Entry 7MW2 (electron microscopy, 2.97 A resolution); this record covers chains C and B of the 9 polymer chains in the assembly.

== Chain C (and B) ==
Molecule: Spike glycoprotein
Source organism: Severe acute respiratory syndrome coronavirus 2
Notes: chain B of this document is another copy of the same molecule, construct and numbering; everything in this record applies to it too
UniProtKB: P0DTC2 (SPIKE_SARS2); numbering as in UniProt (aligned over 1-1208)
Sequence (1288 residues; row label = number of the first residue in the row):
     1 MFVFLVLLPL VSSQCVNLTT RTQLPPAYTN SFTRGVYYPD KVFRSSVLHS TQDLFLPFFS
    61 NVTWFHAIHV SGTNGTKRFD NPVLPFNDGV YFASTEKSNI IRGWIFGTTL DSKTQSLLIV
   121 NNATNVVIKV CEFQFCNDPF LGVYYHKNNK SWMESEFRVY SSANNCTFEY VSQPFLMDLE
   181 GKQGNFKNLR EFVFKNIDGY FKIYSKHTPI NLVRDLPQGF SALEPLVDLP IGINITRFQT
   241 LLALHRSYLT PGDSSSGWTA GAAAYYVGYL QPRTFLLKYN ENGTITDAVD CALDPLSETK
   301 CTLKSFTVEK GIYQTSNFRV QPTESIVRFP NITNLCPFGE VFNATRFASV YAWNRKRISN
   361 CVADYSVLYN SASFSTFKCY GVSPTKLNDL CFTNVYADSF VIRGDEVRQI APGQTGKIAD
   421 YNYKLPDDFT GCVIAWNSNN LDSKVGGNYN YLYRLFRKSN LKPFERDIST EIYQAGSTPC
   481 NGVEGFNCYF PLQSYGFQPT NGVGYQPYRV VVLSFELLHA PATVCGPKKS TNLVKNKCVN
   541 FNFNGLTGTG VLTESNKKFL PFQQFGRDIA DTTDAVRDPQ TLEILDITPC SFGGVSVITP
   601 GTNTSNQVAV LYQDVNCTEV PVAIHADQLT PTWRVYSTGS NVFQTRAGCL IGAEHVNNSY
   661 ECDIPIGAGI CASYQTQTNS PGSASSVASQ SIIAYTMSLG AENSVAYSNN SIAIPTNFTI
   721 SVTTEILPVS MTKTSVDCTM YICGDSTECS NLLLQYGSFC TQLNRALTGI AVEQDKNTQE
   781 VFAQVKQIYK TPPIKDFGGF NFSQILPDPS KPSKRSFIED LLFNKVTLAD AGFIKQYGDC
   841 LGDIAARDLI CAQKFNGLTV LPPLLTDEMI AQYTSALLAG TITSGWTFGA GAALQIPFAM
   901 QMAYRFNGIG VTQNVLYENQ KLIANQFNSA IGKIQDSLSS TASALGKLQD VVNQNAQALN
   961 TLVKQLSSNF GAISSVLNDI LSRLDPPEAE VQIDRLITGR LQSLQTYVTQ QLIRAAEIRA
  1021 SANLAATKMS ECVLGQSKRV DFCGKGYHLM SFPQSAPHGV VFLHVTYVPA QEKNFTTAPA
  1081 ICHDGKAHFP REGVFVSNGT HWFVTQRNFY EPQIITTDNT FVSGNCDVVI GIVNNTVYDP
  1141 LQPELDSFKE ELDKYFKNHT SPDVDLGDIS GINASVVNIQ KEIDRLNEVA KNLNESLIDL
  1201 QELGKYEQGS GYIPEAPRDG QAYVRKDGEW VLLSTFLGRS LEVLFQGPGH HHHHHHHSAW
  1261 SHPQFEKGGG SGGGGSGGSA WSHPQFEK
Unresolved in the structure: 1-26, 68-78, 96-97, 142-156, 177-186, 246-262, 621-640, 676-689, 828-853, 1146-1288
Sequence notes: conflict Gly682 (Arg in P0DTC2), Ser683 (Arg in P0DTC2), Ser685 (Arg in P0DTC2), Pro986 (Lys in P0DTC2), Pro987 (Val in P0DTC2); expression tag (1209-1288)
Cystine bridges: Cys131-Cys166, Cys291-Cys301, Cys336-Cys361, Cys379-Cys432, Cys391-Cys525, Cys480-Cys488, Cys538-Cys590, Cys617-Cys649, Cys662-Cys671, Cys738-Cys760, Cys743-Cys749, Cys1032-Cys1043, Cys1082-Cys1126
Glycans and other covalent adducts: N-acetylglucosamine (NAG) linked to Asn61, Asn125, Asn165, Asn234, Asn282, Asn331, Asn343, Asn603, Asn616, Asn657, Asn709, Asn717, Asn801, Asn1074, Asn1098, Asn1134

== Interface between chain C and chain B ==
Residue-residue contacts (162):
  Asn317(C) - Asp737(B)
  Arg319(C) - Asp737(B)  salt bridge
  Arg319(C) - Met740(B)  hydrogen bond
  Arg357(C) - Gly199(B)  hydrogen bond (side chain-backbone)
  Arg357(C) - Tyr200(B)  hydrogen bond
  Arg357(C) - Pro230(B)
  Gly381(C) - Arg983(B)  hydrogen bond (backbone-side chain)
  Gly381(C) - Leu984(B)
  Val382(C) - Arg983(B)
  Ser383(C) - Arg983(B)  hydrogen bond (backbone-backbone)
  Ser383(C) - Asp985(B)  hydrogen bond
  Lys386(C) - Ser982(B)
  Lys386(C) - Arg983(B)
  Lys386(C) - Leu984(B)
  Lys386(C) - Asp985(B)
  Leu390(C) - Ser982(B)
  Leu390(C) - Arg983(B)
  Thr430(C) - Arg983(B)  hydrogen bond
  Leu517(C) - Arg983(B)
  Thr549(C) - Asp745(B)  hydrogen bond
  Lys557(C) - Phe43(B)
  Lys558(C) - Phe43(B)
  Lys558(C) - Asn282(B)
  Phe559(C) - Phe43(B)  hydrophobic
  Leu560(C) - Tyr38(B)
  Phe562(C) - Tyr38(B)  hydrophobic
  Phe562(C) - Asp40(B)
  Phe562(C) - Lys41(B)
  Phe562(C) - Glu224(B)
  Phe562(C) - Pro225(B)  hydrophobic
  Gln563(C) - Lys41(B)
  Gln563(C) - Phe43(B)
  Gln563(C) - Gly283(B)
  Gln564(C) - Lys41(B)  hydrogen bond (backbone-backbone)
  Phe565(C) - Lys41(B)
  Phe565(C) - Val42(B)
  Phe565(C) - Phe43(B)  hydrogen bond (backbone-backbone)
  Gly566(C) - Phe43(B)
  Arg567(C) - Val42(B)
  Arg567(C) - Phe43(B)  hydrogen bond (backbone-backbone)
  Arg567(C) - Arg44(B)
  Ile569(C) - Val47(B)  hydrophobic
  Ala570(C) - Asn960(B)
  Ala570(C) - Val963(B)  hydrophobic
  Pro589(C) - Lys854(B)
  Phe592(C) - Lys854(B)
  Phe592(C) - Phe855(B)
  Phe592(C) - Gly857(B)
  Phe592(C) - Leu858(B)
  Gln613(C) - Leu861(B)
  Asp614(C) - Thr859(B)  hydrogen bond
  Ala647(C) - Pro862(B)  hydrophobic
  Pro665(C) - Leu864(B)  hydrophobic
  Gly667(C) - Leu864(B)
  Ala668(C) - Pro863(B)  hydrogen bond (backbone-backbone)
  Ala668(C) - Leu864(B)
  Gly669(C) - Leu864(B)  hydrogen bond (backbone-backbone)
  Gly669(C) - Met869(B)
  Thr696(C) - Met869(B)
  Met697(C) - Met869(B)
  Leu699(C) - Ile788(B)  hydrophobic
  Leu699(C) - Met869(B)
  Leu699(C) - Gln872(B)
  Leu699(C) - Tyr873(B)
  Gly700(C) - Ile788(B)
  Ala701(C) - Gln787(B)
  Ala701(C) - Ile788(B)  hydrogen bond (backbone-backbone)
  Glu702(C) - Ile788(B)
  Glu702(C) - Lys790(B)  salt bridge
  Glu702(C) - Gln872(B)
  Asn703(C) - Gln787(B)  hydrogen bond
  Asn703(C) - Ile788(B)  hydrogen bond (backbone-backbone)
  Asn703(C) - Tyr789(B)
  Asn703(C) - Lys790(B)
  Ser704(C) - Lys790(B)
  Val705(C) - Tyr789(B)  hydrophobic
  Val705(C) - Pro792(B)
  Val705(C) - Thr883(B)
  Val705(C) - Gln895(B)
  Ala706(C) - Gln895(B)
  Tyr707(C) - Pro792(B)  hydrophobic
  Tyr707(C) - Asp796(B)  hydrogen bond (side chain-backbone)
  Tyr707(C) - Phe797(B)
  Tyr707(C) - Thr883(B)
  Tyr707(C) - Ile896(B)
  Tyr707(C) - Pro897(B)  hydrophobic
  Tyr707(C) - Phe898(B)  hydrogen bond (side chain-backbone)
  Ser708(C) - Pro897(B)
  Asn709(C) - Asp796(B)  hydrogen bond
  Asn709(C) - Pro897(B)
  Asn710(C) - Pro897(B)
  Ser711(C) - Gln895(B)
  Ser711(C) - Ile896(B)
  Ser711(C) - Pro897(B)
  Ile712(C) - Gln895(B)
  Ala713(C) - Leu894(B)
  Ala713(C) - Gln895(B)  hydrogen bond (backbone-backbone)
  Pro715(C) - Leu894(B)  hydrophobic
  Gln957(C) - Arg765(B)  hydrogen bond
  Thr961(C) - Ser758(B)
  Thr961(C) - Gln762(B)
  Thr961(C) - Arg765(B)
  Gln965(C) - Tyr756(B)  hydrogen bond (side chain-backbone)
  Gln965(C) - Gly757(B)
  Gln965(C) - Ser758(B)  hydrogen bond (side chain-backbone)
  Gln965(C) - Phe759(B)
  Ser968(C) - Gln755(B)
  Ser968(C) - Gly757(B)
  Asn969(C) - Gln755(B)
  Phe970(C) - Gln755(B)  hydrogen bond (backbone-backbone)
  Phe970(C) - Tyr756(B)
  Phe970(C) - Phe759(B)  hydrophobic
  Gly971(C) - Gln755(B)
  Pro987(C) - Asp427(B)
  Arg995(C) - Asp994(B)  salt bridge
  Gln1002(C) - Leu1001(B)
  Gln1002(C) - Gln1005(B)  hydrogen bond
  Ser1003(C) - Phe759(B)
  Thr1006(C) - Phe759(B)
  Thr1006(C) - Gln762(B)
  Thr1006(C) - Gln1005(B)  hydrogen bond
  Thr1009(C) - Thr1009(B)
  Gln1010(C) - Gln762(B)
  Gln1010(C) - Leu1012(B)
  Ile1013(C) - Leu1012(B)  hydrophobic
  Glu1017(C) - Arg1019(B)
  Arg1039(C) - Thr1027(B)
  Arg1039(C) - Glu1031(B)  salt bridge
  Arg1039(C) - Arg1039(B)
  Val1040(C) - Ser1030(B)
  Val1040(C) - Glu1031(B)
  Val1040(C) - Gly1035(B)
  Asp1041(C) - Gly889(B)
  Asp1041(C) - Ser1030(B)
  Asp1041(C) - Leu1034(B)
  Lys1045(C) - Gln784(B)
  Lys1045(C) - Gly889(B)
  Lys1045(C) - Ala890(B)
  Gly1046(C) - Ala890(B)
  Tyr1047(C) - Trp886(B)
  Tyr1047(C) - Ala890(B)  hydrophobic
  Glu1072(C) - Ala892(B)
  Glu1072(C) - Leu894(B)
  Asn1074(C) - Gln895(B)
  Thr1077(C) - Met900(B)
  Pro1079(C) - Tyr917(B)  hydrophobic
  Phe1089(C) - Asn914(B)
  Phe1089(C) - Tyr917(B)  hydrophobic
  Pro1090(C) - Gln913(B)  hydrogen bond (backbone-side chain)
  Gly1093(C) - Tyr904(B)
  Val1094(C) - Tyr904(B)
  Arg1107(C) - Tyr904(B)
  Arg1107(C) - Asn907(B)  hydrogen bond
  Arg1107(C) - Gln913(B)
  Phe1121(C) - Asn914(B)
  Ser1123(C) - Asn914(B)  hydrogen bond
  Ser1123(C) - Glu918(B)  hydrogen bond
  Val1128(C) - Glu918(B)
  Val1129(C) - Tyr917(B)  hydrophobic
  Ile1130(C) - Gln920(B)
  Leu1141(C) - Leu1141(B)  hydrophobic
  Leu1145(C) - Leu1145(B)  hydrophobic
Interface residues without a listed pair, chain C (101 interface residues in all): Asn394, Tyr396, Thr547, Asp571, Arg646, Ile670, Cys671, Pro986, Gly999, Phe1042, Ala1078, Arg1091, Gly1124
Interface residues without a listed pair, chain B (98 interface residues in all): Asp198, Gly413, Asn856, Val860, Leu865, Ile882, Ala893, Thr912, Lys921, Lys964, Ile973, Asn978, Leu981, Ile1013, Glu1111

== In short ==
101 residues of chain C face 98 of chain B across their interface, with 31 hydrogen bonds and 4 salt bridges.
Among the polar pairs are Arg319(C)-Asp737(B), Glu702(C)-Lys790(B) and Arg995(C)-Asp994(B). Covalently linked
N-acetylglucosamine: at Asn61(C), Asn125(C), Asn165(C), Asn234(C), Asn282(C) and Asn331(C) and 10 more.
Chain C and chain B are both Spike glycoprotein (Severe acute respiratory syndrome coronavirus 2); the
structure, Structure of the SARS-CoV-2 Spike trimer with all RBDs down in complex with the Fab fragment ...,
was determined by electron microscopy, deposited together with 7MW3, 7MW4, 7MW5 and 7MW6.
